4O4L - chains C and E of the 6 polymer chains in the assembly; structure by X-ray diffraction, 2.20 A resolution.

Chain C:
Molecule: Tubulin alpha-1B chain
Source organism: Bos taurus
Reference sequence: P81947 (TBA1B_BOVIN); numbering as in UniProt (aligned over 1-451)
Amino-acid sequence (451 residues; row label = number of the first residue in the row):
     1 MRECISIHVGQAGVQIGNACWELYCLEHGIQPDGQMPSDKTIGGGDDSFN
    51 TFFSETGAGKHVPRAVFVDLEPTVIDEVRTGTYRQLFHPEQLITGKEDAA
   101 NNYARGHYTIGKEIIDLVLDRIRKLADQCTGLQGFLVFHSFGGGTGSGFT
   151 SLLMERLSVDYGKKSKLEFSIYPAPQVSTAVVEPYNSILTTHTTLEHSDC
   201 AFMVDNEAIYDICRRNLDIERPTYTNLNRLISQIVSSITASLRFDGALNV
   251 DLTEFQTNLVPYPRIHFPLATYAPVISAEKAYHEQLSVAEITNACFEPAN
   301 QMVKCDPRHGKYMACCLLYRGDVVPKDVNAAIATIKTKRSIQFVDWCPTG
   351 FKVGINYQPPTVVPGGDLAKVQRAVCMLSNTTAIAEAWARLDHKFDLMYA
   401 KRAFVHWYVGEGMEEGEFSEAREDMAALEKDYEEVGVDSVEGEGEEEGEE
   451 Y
Not modelled in the structure: 441-451
Small-molecule neighbours: GTP (guanosine-5'-triphosphate): Gly10, Gln11, Ala12, Gln15, Ile16, Asp69, Asp98, Ala99, Ala100, Asn101, Ser140, Gly142, Gly143, Gly144, Thr145, Gly146, Ile171, Pro173, Val177, Ser178, Thr179, Glu183, Asn206, Tyr224, Leu227, Asn228, Ile231

Chain E:
Molecule: Stathmin-4
Source organism: Rattus norvegicus
Reference sequence: P63043 (STMN4_RAT); residues 5-145 here correspond to UniProt positions 49-189 (UniProt number = residue number + 44)
Amino-acid sequence (143 residues; numbered 3 to 145; the number before each row is that of its first residue):
     3 MADMEVIELNKCTSGQSFEVILKPPSFDGVPEFNASLPRRRDPSLEEIQK
    53 KLEAAEERRKYQEAELLKHLAEKREHEREVIQKAIEENNNFIKMAKEKLA
   103 QKMESNKENREAHLAAMLERLQEKDKHAEEVRKNKELKEEASR
Not modelled in the structure: 3-5, 29-43, 144-145
Construct notes: cloning artifact (3-4)
Swiss-Prot annotation at these positions:
  - modified residue: Ser46 (Phosphoserine)

Interface between chain C and chain E:
Contacting residue pairs (32):
  His107(C) - Lys104(E)
  His107(C) - Met105(E)
  Tyr108(C) - Lys104(E)
  Tyr108(C) - Met105(E)  hydrophobic
  Tyr108(C) - Asn108(E)  hydrogen bond
  Thr109(C) - Arg112(E)
  Glu155(C) - Leu101(E)
  Glu155(C) - Lys104(E)  salt bridge
  Arg156(C) - Leu101(E)
  Ser158(C) - Phe93(E)
  Ser158(C) - Ile94(E)
  Val159(C) - Ile94(E)
  Val159(C) - Lys98(E)
  Gly162(C) - Asn90(E)
  Gly162(C) - Ile94(E)
  Lys163(C) - Asn90(E)  hydrogen bond (backbone-side chain)
  Lys163(C) - Phe93(E)
  Thr193(C) - Lys104(E)
  Glu196(C) - Lys100(E)  salt bridge
  His197(C) - Phe93(E)
  Val409(C) - His115(E)  hydrogen bond (backbone-side chain)
  Gly410(C) - Arg112(E)
  Gly410(C) - His115(E)
  Glu411(C) - Asn108(E)  hydrogen bond (backbone-side chain)
  Glu411(C) - Arg112(E)  salt bridge
  Gly412(C) - Asn108(E)  hydrogen bond (backbone-side chain)
  Gly412(C) - Asn111(E)  hydrogen bond (backbone-side chain)
  Gly412(C) - Arg112(E)
  Met413(C) - Asn108(E)  hydrogen bond (backbone-side chain)
  Glu414(C) - Ser107(E)  hydrogen bond
  Glu414(C) - Asn111(E)  hydrogen bond
  Glu417(C) - Asn108(E)
Other interface residues (no listed pair), chain C (21 interface residues in all): Lys112, Leu152
Other interface residues (no listed pair), chain E (14 interface residues in all): Ala97

Summary:
The interface between chain C and chain E involves 21 residues on one side and 14 on the other, with 9
hydrogen bonds and 3 salt bridges. Polar pairs include Glu155(C)-Lys104(E), Glu196(C)-Lys100(E) and
Glu411(C)-Arg112(E). Bound to chain C: GTP.
Here chain C is Tubulin alpha-1B chain (Bos taurus) and chain E is Stathmin-4 (Rattus norvegicus). Entry 4O4L
(Tubulin-Peloruside A-Epothilone A complex) was determined by X-ray diffraction (same publication as 4O4J,
4O4I and 4O4H).
